PDB entry 3KE1 | X-ray diffraction, 2.05 A resolution | chains B and C of the 3 polymer chains in the assembly

[Chain B (and C)]
Protein: 2-C-methyl-D-erythritol 2,4-cyclodiphosphate synthase
Organism: Burkholderia pseudomallei
Notes: EC 4.6.1.12; chain C of this document is another copy of the same molecule, construct and numbering; everything in this record applies to it too
UniProtKB: Q63T71 (ISPF_BURPS); numbering as in UniProt (aligned over 1-162)
Sequence (183 residues; each row starts with the number of its first residue; numbers below 1 keep their minus sign (Met-20 is residue -20)):
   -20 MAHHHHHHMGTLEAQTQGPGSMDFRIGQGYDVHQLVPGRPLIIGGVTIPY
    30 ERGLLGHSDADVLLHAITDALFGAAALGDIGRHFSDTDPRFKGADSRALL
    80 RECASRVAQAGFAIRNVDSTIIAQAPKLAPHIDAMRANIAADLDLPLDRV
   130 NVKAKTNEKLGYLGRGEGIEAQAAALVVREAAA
Unresolved in the structure: -20 to 0, 36-37, 64-72, 159-162 (chain C: -20 to 0, 36-37, 64-73, 160-162)
Sequence notes: expression tag (-20 to 0)
Ion coordination: Zn2+: Asp10, His12, His44 (together with 829)
Small-molecule neighbours:
  - 829 (5'-deoxy-5'-[(pyridin-4-ylcarbonyl)amino]cytidine), molecule 1: Asp10, Val11, His12, His44, Asp58, Ile59, Gly60, Arg61
  - 829, molecule 2: Ala102, Gln103, Pro105, Lys106, Leu107, Ala108, Ala133, Lys134, Thr135, Glu137
Swiss-Prot annotation at these positions:
  - binding site (4-CDP-2-C-methyl-D-erythritol 2-phosphate): Asp10 to His12, His36, Ser37, Asp58 to Gly60, Phe63 to Asp67, Ala102 to Ala108, Ala133 to Glu137, Arg144
  - binding site (a divalent metal cation): Asp10, His12, His44
  - site (Transition state stabilizer): His36, Thr135
From the paper describing this entry:
  - binding site for 829: Asp58, Ala102, Pro105, Ala108

[How chain B and chain C interact]
Pairs across the interface (51):
  Met1(B) with Phe3(C); Arg94(C), hydrogen bond (backbone-side chain)
  Asp2(B) with Arg128(C), salt bridge
  Phe3(B) with Phe3(C), hydrophobic; Leu155(C)
  Arg4(B) with Asn95(C); Asp127(C), hydrogen bond (side chain-backbone); Arg128(C); Leu155(C)
  Ile5(B) with Asn95(C), hydrogen bond (backbone-side chain); Asp97(C); Ala153(C), hydrophobic; Ala154(C); Leu155(C)
  Gly6(B) with Asp97(C)
  Gln7(B) with Asp97(C), hydrogen bond (backbone-side chain); Ser98(C); Thr99(C), hydrogen bond; Lys132(C), hydrogen bond (backbone-side chain); Gln151(C), hydrogen bond; Ala153(C)
  Tyr9(B) with Ile101(C), hydrophobic; Lys134(C), hydrogen bond (backbone-side chain); Asn136(C), hydrogen bond; Gln151(C)
  Asp10(B) with Lys134(C), salt bridge
  Val11(B) with Asn136(C); Glu137(C); Leu139(C), hydrophobic
  His12(B) with Glu137(C)
  Gln13(B) with Glu137(C), hydrogen bond (side chain-backbone); Leu139(C)
  Asp48(B) with Lys132(C); Lys134(C), salt bridge
  Gly52(B) with Asp97(C); Asn130(C)
  Ala55(B) with Arg115(C); Asp127(C); Val129(C); Asn130(C)
  Leu56(B) with Asn130(C)
  Gly57(B) with Asn130(C), hydrogen bond (backbone-side chain); Lys132(C)
  Asp58(B) with Lys132(C); Ala133(C), hydrogen bond (side chain-backbone)
  Arg61(B) with Ile111(C); Asp112(C), salt bridge
  Tyr141(B) with Asn136(C), hydrogen bond; Leu139(C), hydrophobic; Gly140(C)
  Glu146(B) with Leu139(C)
Interface residues without a listed pair, chain B (26 interface residues in all): Leu34, Ala49, Phe51, Ala53, Gly147
Interface residues without a listed pair, chain C (30 interface residues in all): Ile5, Gly6, Thr135, Lys138, Ala152

[Overview]
26 residues of chain B and 30 residues of chain C are in contact; the contacts include 13 hydrogen bonds and 4
salt bridges. Polar contacts include Asp2(B)-Arg128(C), Asp10(B)-Lys134(C) and Asp48(B)-Lys134(C). Bound to
chain B: compound 829. The paper reports a binding site for 829 at Asp58(B), Ala102(B) and Pro105(B) among
others.
Chain B and chain C are both 2-C-methyl-D-erythritol 2,4-cyclodiphosphate synthase (Burkholderia
pseudomallei); the structure, Crystal structure of 2C-methyl-D-erythritol 2,4-cyclodiphosphate synthase from
Burkholderia pseudomallei in complex with a fragment-nucleoside fusion D000161829, was determined by X-ray
diffraction together with 3Q8H from the same study.
